Entry 3LWG (X-ray diffraction, 1.80 A resolution); this record covers chains A and B.

[Chain A (and B)]
Protein: HP0420 homologue
Source organism: Helicobacter felis
Notes: engineered mutation(s): C46A; chain B of this document is another copy of the same molecule, construct and numbering; everything in this record applies to it too
Sequence (145 residues; row label = number of the first residue in the row; numbers below 1 keep their minus sign (Gly-3 is residue -3)):
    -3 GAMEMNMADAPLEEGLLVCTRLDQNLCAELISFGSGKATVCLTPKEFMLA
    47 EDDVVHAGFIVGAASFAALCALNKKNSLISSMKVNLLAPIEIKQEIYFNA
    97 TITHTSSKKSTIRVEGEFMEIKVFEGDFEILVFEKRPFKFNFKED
Not modelled in the structure: -3 to 9, 130-141 (chain B: -3, 139-141)

[How chain A and chain B interact]
Pairs across the interface (67):
  Val14(A) with Glu47(B)
  Cys15(A) with Ala46(B); Glu47(B), hydrogen bond (backbone-side chain)
  Thr16(A) with Ala46(B), hydrogen bond (backbone-backbone); Glu47(B), hydrogen bond
  Arg17(A) with Leu45(B); Ala46(B), hydrogen bond (backbone-backbone); Glu47(B); Asp48(B), salt bridge
  Leu18(A) with Leu45(B), hydrogen bond (backbone-backbone); Ala46(B), hydrogen bond (backbone-backbone); His52(B)
  Leu22(A) with Phe43(B), hydrophobic
  Cys23(A) with His52(B)
  Glu42(A) with Arg17(B), salt bridge
  Phe43(A) with Leu22(B)
  Leu45(A) with Arg17(B); Leu18(B)
  Ala46(A) with Cys15(B); Thr16(B), hydrogen bond (backbone-backbone); Arg17(B), hydrogen bond (backbone-backbone); Leu18(B)
  Glu47(A) with Val14(B); Cys15(B), hydrogen bond (side chain-backbone); Thr16(B), hydrogen bond (side chain-backbone); Arg17(B); Arg132(B)
  Asp48(A) with Arg17(B), salt bridge
  Asp49(A) with Arg132(B), salt bridge; Pro133(B); Phe134(B), hydrogen bond (side chain-backbone)
  Val50(A) with Phe134(B), hydrophobic
  His52(A) with Leu18(B); Cys23(B); Gly58(B), hydrogen bond (side chain-backbone)
  Ala53(A) with Ser61(B)
  Gly54(A) with Gly54(B); Gly58(B)
  Gly58(A) with His52(B), hydrogen bond (backbone-side chain); Gly54(B)
  Ser61(A) with His52(B); Ala53(B)
  Phe62(A) with His52(B)
  Leu74(A) with Val50(B), hydrophobic; Pro85(B), hydrophobic
  Ile75(A) with Ala53(B), hydrophobic; Leu82(B)
  Ser76(A) with Asn81(B); Leu82(B), hydrogen bond (backbone-backbone)
  Ser77(A) with Val80(B); Asn81(B)
  Met78(A) with Val57(B), hydrophobic; Lys79(B); Val80(B), hydrogen bond (backbone-backbone); Leu82(B), hydrophobic
  Lys79(A) with Met78(B); Lys79(B)
  Val80(A) with Ser77(B), hydrogen bond (backbone-side chain); Met78(B), hydrogen bond (backbone-backbone)
  Asn81(A) with Ser76(B); Ser77(B), hydrogen bond
  Leu82(A) with Ile75(B); Ser76(B), hydrogen bond (backbone-backbone)
  Leu83(A) with Phe138(B)
  Pro85(A) with Phe134(B), hydrophobic; Phe138(B)
  Glu87(A) with Lys135(B)
Also at the interface, not in a pair above, chain A (37 interface residues in all): Asp19, Phe55, Val57, Ala84
Also at the interface, not in a pair above, chain B (37 interface residues in all): Phe55, Phe62, Ser73, Leu74

[Overview]
The chain A/chain B interface involves 37 residues from each chain; the contacts include 19 hydrogen bonds and
4 salt bridges. Among the polar pairs are Arg17(A)-Asp48(B), Glu42(A)-Arg17(B) and Asp49(A)-Arg132(B).
Both chains are HP0420 homologue (Helicobacter felis). Entry 3LWG (Crystal structure of HP0420-homologue C46A
from helicobacter felis) was determined by X-ray diffraction (same publication as 3LW3).
